Entry 1SA1 (X-ray diffraction, 4.20 A resolution (low resolution: residue-level contacts below are approximate; hydrogen-bond / salt-bridge calls are withheld)); this record covers chains B and E of the 5 polymer chains in the assembly.

== Chain B ==
Protein: Tubulin beta chain
From: Bos taurus
Reference sequence: P02554 (TBB_PIG); numbering as in UniProt; present here: 1-44, 47-360, 369-445
Amino-acid sequence (445 residues; each row starts with the number of its first residue; note: 10 numbers in that range are skipped by the numbering (no residue carries them; nothing is unmodelled there)):
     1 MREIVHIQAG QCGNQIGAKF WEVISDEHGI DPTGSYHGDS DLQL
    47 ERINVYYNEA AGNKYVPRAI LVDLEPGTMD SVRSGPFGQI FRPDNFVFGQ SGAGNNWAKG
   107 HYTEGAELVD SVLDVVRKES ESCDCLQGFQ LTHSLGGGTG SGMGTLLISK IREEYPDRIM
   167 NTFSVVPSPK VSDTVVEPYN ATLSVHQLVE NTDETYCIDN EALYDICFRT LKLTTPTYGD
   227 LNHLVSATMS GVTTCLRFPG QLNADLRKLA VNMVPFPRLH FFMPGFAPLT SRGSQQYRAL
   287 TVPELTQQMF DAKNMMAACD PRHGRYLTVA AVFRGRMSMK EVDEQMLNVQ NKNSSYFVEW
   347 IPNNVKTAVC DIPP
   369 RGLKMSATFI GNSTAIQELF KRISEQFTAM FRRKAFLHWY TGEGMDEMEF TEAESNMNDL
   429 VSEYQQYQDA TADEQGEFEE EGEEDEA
Disordered / not traced: 1, 277-281, 439-455
Curated features (UniProtKB/Swiss-Prot):
  - motif: Met1 to Ile4 (MREI motif)
  - binding site (GTP): Gln11, Gly142, Gly144
  - modified residue: Ser40 (Phosphoserine)

== Chain E ==
Protein: Stathmin 4
From: Rattus norvegicus
Reference sequence: P02554 (TBB_PIG); residues 5-145 here correspond to UniProt positions 49-189 (UniProt number = residue number + 44)
Amino-acid sequence (142 residues; numbered 4 to 145; the number before each row is that of its first residue):
     4 ADMEVIELNK CTSGQSFEVI LKPPSFDGVP EFNASLPRRR DPSLEEIQKK LEAAEERRKY
    64 QEAELLKHLA EKREHEREVI QKAIEENNNF IKMAKEKLAQ KMESNKENRE AHLAAMLERL
   124 QEKDKHAEEV RKNKELKEEA SR
Disordered / not traced: 4-5, 43-44, 142-145

== Chain B / chain E interface ==
Contacting residue pairs (15; chain B residue first):
  His107(B) with Glu79(E)
  Tyr108(B) with Glu79(E); Val82(E)
  Leu152(B) with Glu79(E)
  Ser155(B) with Lys75(E)
  Lys156(B) with Arg76(E); Glu79(E)
  Arg158(B) with Leu72(E)
  Glu159(B) with Leu69(E); Leu72(E); Arg76(E)
  Gln193(B) with Lys75(E)
  Glu411(B) with Ala86(E)
  Gly412(B) with Val82(E)
  Glu417(B) with His78(E)
Interface residues without a listed pair, chain B (12 interface residues in all): Pro162
Interface residues without a listed pair, chain E (10 interface residues in all): Ala73, Ile83

== Overview ==
Chain B and chain E form an interface of 12 and 10 residues respectively. Curated annotation (UniProt) lists 3
GTP-binding residues on chain B.
Here chain B is Tubulin beta chain (Bos taurus) and chain E is Stathmin 4 (Rattus norvegicus). Entry 1SA1
(Tubulin-podophyllotoxin: stathmin-like domain complex) was determined by X-ray diffraction together with 1SA0
from the same study.
